PDB entry 9IF4 | electron microscopy, 3.09 A resolution | chains F and J of the 28 polymer chains in the assembly

== Chain F ==
Protein: ATP-dependent Clp protease ATP-binding subunit ClpC1
Organism: Mycobacterium tuberculosis
UniProtKB: P9WPC9 (CLPC1_MYCTU); residue numbers follow UniProt; this construct covers 168-825
Chain sequence (658 residues; each row starts with the number of its first residue):
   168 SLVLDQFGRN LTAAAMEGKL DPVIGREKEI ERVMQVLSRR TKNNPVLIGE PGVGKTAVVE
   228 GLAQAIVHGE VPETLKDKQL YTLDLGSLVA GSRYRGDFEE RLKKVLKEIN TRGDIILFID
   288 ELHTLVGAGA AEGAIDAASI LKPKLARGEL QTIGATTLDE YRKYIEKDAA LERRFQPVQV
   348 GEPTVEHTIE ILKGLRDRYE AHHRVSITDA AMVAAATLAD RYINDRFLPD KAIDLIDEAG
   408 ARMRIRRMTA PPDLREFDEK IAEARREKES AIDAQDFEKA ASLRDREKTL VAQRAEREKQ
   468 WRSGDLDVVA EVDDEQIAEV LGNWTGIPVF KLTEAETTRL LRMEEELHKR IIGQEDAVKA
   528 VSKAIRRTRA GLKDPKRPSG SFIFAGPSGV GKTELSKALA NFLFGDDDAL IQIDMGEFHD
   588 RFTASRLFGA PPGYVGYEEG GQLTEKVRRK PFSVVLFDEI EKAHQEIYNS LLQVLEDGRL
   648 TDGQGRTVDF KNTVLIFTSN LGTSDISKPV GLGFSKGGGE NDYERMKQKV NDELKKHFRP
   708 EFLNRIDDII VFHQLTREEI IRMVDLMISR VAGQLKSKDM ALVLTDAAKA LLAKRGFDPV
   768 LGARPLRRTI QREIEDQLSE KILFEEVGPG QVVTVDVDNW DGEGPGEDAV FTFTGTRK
Disordered / not traced: 168-170, 251-264, 293-317, 334-335, 415-476, 502-503, 536-545, 551-555, 575-576, 582-609, 617-618, 626-656, 667-677, 685-725, 807-814, 822-825
Curated features (UniProtKB/Swiss-Prot):
  - binding site (ATP): Gly216 to Thr223, Gly553 to Thr560
Ligand contacts:
  - ADP (adenosine-5'-diphosphate), molecule 1: Pro189, Val190, Ile191, Arg193, Pro218, Gly219, Val220, Gly221, Lys222, Thr223, Ala224, Glu288, His354, Ile358, Leu362, Pro396, Asp397, Ile400
  - ADP, molecule 2: Gly556, Val557, Gly558, Lys559, Thr560, Glu561, Met730, Met734, Ala770, Arg771

== Chain J ==
Protein: ATP-dependent Clp protease proteolytic subunit 2
Organism: Mycobacterium tuberculosis
Notes: EC 3.4.21.92
UniProtKB: P9WPC3 (CLPP2_MYCTU); residue numbers follow UniProt; this construct covers 15-214
Chain sequence (200 residues; each row starts with the number of its first residue):
    15 ILPSFIEHSS FGVKESNPYN KLFEERIIFL GVQVDDASAN DIMAQLLVLE SLDPDRDITM
    75 YINSPGGGFT SLMAIYDTMQ YVRADIQTVC LGQAASAAAV LLAAGTPGKR MALPNARVLI
   135 HQPSLSGVIQ GQFSDLEIQA AEIERMRTLM ETTLARHTGK DAGVIRKDTD RDKILTAEEA
   195 KDYGIIDTVL EYRKLSAQTA
Disordered / not traced: 21-29, 211-214
Curated features (UniProtKB/Swiss-Prot):
  - active site: Ser110 (Nucleophile), His135

== Chain F / chain J interface ==
Pairs across the interface (8):
  Leu679(F) - Leu61(J)  hydrophobic
  Leu679(F) - Glu64(J)
  Leu679(F) - Ser65(J)
  Gly680(F) - Leu61(J)
  Phe681(F) - Thr92(J)
  Phe681(F) - Tyr95(J)
  Ser682(F) - Tyr95(J)  hydrogen bond (backbone-side chain)
  Lys683(F) - Tyr95(J)
Also at the interface, not in a pair above, chain F (6 interface residues in all): Gly678
Also at the interface, not in a pair above, chain J (6 interface residues in all): Val62

== Summary ==
The chain F/chain J interface involves 6 residues from each chain, with 1 hydrogen bond. The hydrogen-bonded
pair is Ser682(F)-Tyr95(J). Ligands of chain F: ADP. UniProt lists 16 ATP-binding residues on chain F;
active-site residues Ser110(J) and His135(J) on chain J.
Here chain F is ATP-dependent Clp protease ATP-binding subunit ClpC1 and chain J is ATP-dependent Clp protease
proteolytic subunit 2, both from Mycobacterium tuberculosis. Entry 9IF4 (Structure of the Mycobacterium
Tuberculosis ClpC1P1P2 complex bound to the activator Bz-Leu-Leu) was determined by electron microscopy.
